PDB entry 8EBH | X-ray diffraction, 1.33 A resolution | chains D and F of the 3 polymer chains in the assembly

# Chain D
Molecule: 16-nt DNA strand
Sequence (16 nucleotides; each row starts with the number of its first residue):
    17 TCCCCATTCCGCTTAT

# Chain F
Protein: Transcription factor PU.1
From: Homo sapiens
Notes: fragment: ETS-Domain
UniProtKB: P17947 (SPI1_HUMAN); residue numbers follow UniProt; this construct covers 165-270
Sequence (106 residues; each row starts with the number of its first residue):
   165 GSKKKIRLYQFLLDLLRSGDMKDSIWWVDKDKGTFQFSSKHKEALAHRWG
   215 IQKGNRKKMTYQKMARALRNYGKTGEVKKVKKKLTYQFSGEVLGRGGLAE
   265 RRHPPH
Not modelled in the structure: 165-168, 260-270
Curated features (UniProtKB/Swiss-Prot):
  - DNA-binding region: Ile170 to Ser253 (ETS)
  - binding site (DNA): Lys217, Arg230, Arg233, Lys243
  - natural variant: His211 (H211P: In AGM10), Val241 (V241G: In AGM10)

# Chain D / chain F interface
Residue-residue contacts (18; chain D residue first):
  DC21(D) - Arg171(F)  salt bridge to the phosphate
  DA22(D) - Arg171(F)  salt bridge to the phosphate
  DA22(D) - Leu172(F)  hydrogen bond to the phosphate
  DA22(D) - Lys217(F)  hydrogen bond to the phosphate
  DA22(D) - Tyr235(F)  hydrogen bond to the phosphate
  DT23(D) - Trp213(F)  hydrogen bond to the phosphate
  DT23(D) - Lys217(F)  salt bridge to the phosphate
  DT23(D) - Asn219(F)  hydrogen bond to the phosphate
  DT23(D) - Met223(F)  phosphate contact
  DT23(D) - Asn234(F)  base contact
  DT24(D) - Asn219(F)  phosphate contact
  DT24(D) - Arg220(F)  phosphate contact
  DT24(D) - Lys221(F)  hydrogen bond to the phosphate
  DT24(D) - Lys227(F)  salt bridge to the phosphate
  DT24(D) - Arg230(F)  base contact
  DC25(D) - Lys221(F)  salt bridge to the phosphate
  DC26(D) - Gln226(F)  base contact
  DG27(D) - Gln226(F)  base contact
Interface residues without a listed pair, chain F (16 interface residues in all): Ile170, Lys222, Ala231

# Summary
7 residues of chain D face 16 of chain F across their interface; the contacts include 6 hydrogen bonds and 5
salt bridges. Polar pairs include DA22(D)-Leu172(F), DA22(D)-Lys217(F) and DA22(D)-Tyr235(F). Curated
annotation (UniProt) lists a DNA-binding region and 4 DNA-binding residues on chain F.
Here chain D is a 16-nt DNA strand and chain F is Transcription factor PU.1 (Homo sapiens). Entry 8EBH (Human
PU.1 ETS-Domain (165-270) Bound to d(AATAAGCGGAATGGGG)) was determined by X-ray diffraction (same publication
as 8E3K, 8E3R, 8E4H, 8E5Y, 8EE9, 8EJ6 and 14 further entries).
